PDB entry 8D7V | electron microscopy, 3.20 A resolution | chains A and B

# Chain A
Protein: DNA damage-binding protein 1
Organism: Homo sapiens
UniProtKB: Q16531 (DDB1_HUMAN); residues 1-1140 here = UniProt positions 1-1140
Chain sequence (1140 residues; each row starts with the number of its first residue):
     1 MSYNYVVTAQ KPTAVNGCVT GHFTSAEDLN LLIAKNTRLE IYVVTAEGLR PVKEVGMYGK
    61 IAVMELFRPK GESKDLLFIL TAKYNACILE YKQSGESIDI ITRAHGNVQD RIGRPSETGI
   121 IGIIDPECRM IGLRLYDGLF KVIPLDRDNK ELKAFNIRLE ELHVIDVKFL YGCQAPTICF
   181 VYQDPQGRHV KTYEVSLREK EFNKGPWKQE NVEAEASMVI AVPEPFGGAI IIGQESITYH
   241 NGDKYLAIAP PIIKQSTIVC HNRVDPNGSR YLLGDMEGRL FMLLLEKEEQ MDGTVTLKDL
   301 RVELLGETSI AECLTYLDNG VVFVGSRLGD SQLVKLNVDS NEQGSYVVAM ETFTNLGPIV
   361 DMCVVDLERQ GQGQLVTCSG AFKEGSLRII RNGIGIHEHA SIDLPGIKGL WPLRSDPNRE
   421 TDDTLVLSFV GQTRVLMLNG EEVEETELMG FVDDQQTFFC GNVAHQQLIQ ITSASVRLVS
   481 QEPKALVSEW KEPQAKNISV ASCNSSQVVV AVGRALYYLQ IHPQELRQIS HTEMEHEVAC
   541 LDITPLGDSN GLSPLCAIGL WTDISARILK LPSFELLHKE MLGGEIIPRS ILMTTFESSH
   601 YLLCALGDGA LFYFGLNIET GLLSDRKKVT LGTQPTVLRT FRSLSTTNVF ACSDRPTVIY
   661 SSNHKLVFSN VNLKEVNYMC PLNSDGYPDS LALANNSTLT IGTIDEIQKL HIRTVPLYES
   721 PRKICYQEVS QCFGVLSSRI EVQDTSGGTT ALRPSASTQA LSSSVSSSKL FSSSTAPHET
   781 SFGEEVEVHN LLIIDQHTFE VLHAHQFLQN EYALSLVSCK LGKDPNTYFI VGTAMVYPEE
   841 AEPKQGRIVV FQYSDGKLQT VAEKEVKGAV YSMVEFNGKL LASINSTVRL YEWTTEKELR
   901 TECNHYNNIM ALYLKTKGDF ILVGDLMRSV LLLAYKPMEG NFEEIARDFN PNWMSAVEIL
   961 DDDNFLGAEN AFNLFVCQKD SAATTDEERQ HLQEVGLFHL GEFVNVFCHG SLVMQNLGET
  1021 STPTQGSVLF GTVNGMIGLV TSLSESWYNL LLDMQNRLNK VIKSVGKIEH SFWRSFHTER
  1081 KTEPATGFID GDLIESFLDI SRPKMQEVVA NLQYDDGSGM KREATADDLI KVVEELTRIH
Unresolved in the structure: 546-550, 772-779
UniProt features mapped onto this chain:
  - modified residue: S2 (N-acetylserine), K1067 (N6-acetyllysine), T1125 (Phosphothreonine)
  - cross-link: K1121 (Glycyl lysine isopeptide (Lys-Gly) (interchain with G-Cter in SUMO2))
  - natural variant: D184 to Q186 (deletion: In WHIKERS), R188 (R188Q: In WHIKERS; R188W: In WHIKERS), E213 (E213K: In WHIKERS), F429 (F429V: In WHIKERS)
  - mutagenesis: Y316 to N319 (Impairs interaction with DDA1), E537 (E537A: Slightly impairs interaction with CUL4A), W561 (W561A: Strongly impairs interaction with CUL4A), E840 to E842 (Impairs interaction with AMBRA1, DTL, DET1, DCAF1, DCAF5, DCAF11 and DCAF8), M910 to Y913 (Impairs interaction with AMBRA1, DTL and DCAF5), W953 (W953A: Impairs interaction with AMBRA1, ERCC8, DCAF5 and DCAF11)

# Chain B
Protein: Protein cereblon
Organism: Homo sapiens
UniProtKB: Q96SW2 (CRBN_HUMAN); residue numbers follow UniProt; this construct covers 1-442
Chain sequence (442 residues; numbered 1 to 442; the number before each row is that of its first residue):
     1 MAGEGDQQDA AHNMGNHLPL LPAESEEEDE MEVEDQDSKE AKKPNIINFD TSLPTSHTYL
    61 GADMEEFHGR TLHDDDSCQV IPVLPQVMMI LIPGQTLPLQ LFHPQEVSMV RNLIQKDRTF
   121 AVLAYSNVQE REAQFGTTAE IYAYREEQDF GIEIVKVKAI GRQRFKVLEL RTQSDGIQQA
   181 KVQILPECVL PSTMSAVQLE SLNKCQIFPS KPVSREDQCS YKWWQKYQKR KFHCANLTSW
   241 PRWLYSLYDA ETLMDRIKKQ LREWDENLKD DSLPSNPIDF SYRVAACLPI DDVLRIQLLK
   301 IGSAIQRLRC ELDIMNKCTS LCCKQCQETE ITTKNEIFSL SLCGPMAAYV NPHGYVHETL
   361 TVYKACNLNL IGRPSTEHSW FPGYAWTVAQ CKICASHIGW KFTATKKDMS PQKFWGLTRS
   421 ALLPTIPDTE DEISPDKVIL CL
Unresolved in the structure: 1-41, 426-442
Metal / ion sites: Zn2+: C323, C326, C391, C394
Residues lining bound ligands: Mezigdomide (QFC): F102, F150, I152, I154, N351, P352, H353, E377, H378, S379, W380, W386, W400, F402
UniProt features mapped onto this chain:
  - binding site (Zn(2+)): C323, C326, C391, C394
  - binding site ((S)-thalidomide): H378, W380, W386
  - modified residue: S25 (Phosphoserine)
  - natural variant: C391 (C391R: In MRT2)
  - mutagenesis: Y384 (Y384A: Abolishes thalidomide-binding without affecting DCX protein ligase complex activity; when associated with A-386), W386 (W386A: Abolishes thalidomide-binding without affecting DCX protein ligase complex activity; when associated with A-384 ...), R419 to L442 (Fails to rescue increased BK channel activity and decreased probability of neurotransmission in a mouse hippocampal neuron model)
What the authors report for this chain:
  - binding site for Mezigdomide: F102, F150

# Interface between chain A and chain B
Pairs across the interface (72; chain A residue first):
  N16(A) - E200(B)
  E117(A) - I207(B)
  T118(A) - N203(B)  hydrogen bond (backbone-side chain)
  T118(A) - K204(B)
  T118(A) - I207(B)
  I165(A) - K204(B)
  I165(A) - I207(B)  hydrophobic
  Q183(A) - I207(B)
  R188(A) - I207(B)  hydrogen bond (side chain-backbone)
  A214(A) - P209(B)
  E215(A) - P209(B)
  S217(A) - K204(B)
  S217(A) - C205(B)
  M218(A) - K204(B)
  V259(A) - S201(B)
  V259(A) - L202(B)  hydrophobic
  V259(A) - K204(B)
  M276(A) - L202(B)  hydrophobic
  M276(A) - H233(B)
  E312(A) - E200(B)
  E312(A) - S201(B)  hydrogen bond (side chain-backbone)
  R327(A) - L199(B)
  R327(A) - L237(B)
  P358(A) - L237(B)
  V360(A) - L237(B)
  V360(A) - T238(B)
  V360(A) - S239(B)
  F382(A) - H233(B)
  F382(A) - N236(B)
  R722(A) - N236(B)  hydrogen bond (side chain-backbone)
  R722(A) - T238(B)  hydrogen bond (side chain-backbone)
  R722(A) - S239(B)
  R722(A) - W240(B)
  K723(A) - S239(B)
  E784(A) - K222(B)  salt bridge
  Y812(A) - P241(B)
  Y812(A) - W243(B)
  L814(A) - P241(B)
  P838(A) - Y221(B)
  P838(A) - Q225(B)
  E839(A) - Y221(B)  hydrogen bond
  A841(A) - L247(B)
  A841(A) - R256(B)
  P843(A) - W243(B)  hydrophobic
  Y871(A) - W240(B)
  Y871(A) - L244(B)  hydrophobic
  M910(A) - L247(B)  hydrophobic
  M910(A) - Y248(B)
  M910(A) - R309(B)
  L912(A) - W240(B)
  L912(A) - L244(B)  hydrophobic
  Y913(A) - W240(B)
  L926(A) - Y245(B)  hydrophobic
  L926(A) - Y248(B)  hydrophobic
  M927(A) - Y248(B)  hydrophobic
  M927(A) - S303(B)
  M927(A) - Q306(B)
  P951(A) - S303(B)
  N952(A) - L190(B)
  W953(A) - L190(B)
  W953(A) - P191(B)  hydrogen bond (side chain-backbone)
  W953(A) - Y248(B)
  W953(A) - I305(B)  hydrophobic
  N970(A) - P191(B)
  N970(A) - A196(B)
  F972(A) - A196(B)
  F1003(A) - T238(B)
  N1005(A) - L237(B)  hydrogen bond (side chain-backbone)
  N1005(A) - T238(B)
  V1033(A) - V197(B)  hydrophobic
  E1079(A) - P191(B)
  R1080(A) - C188(B)  hydrogen bond
Also at the interface, not in a pair above, chain A (52 interface residues in all): H163, V164, I258, L328, A381, V836, E842, A869, D925, S929
Also at the interface, not in a pair above, chain B (39 interface residues in all): S192, T193, F208, R230, A235

# Summary
Chain A and chain B form an interface of 52 and 39 residues respectively, with 9 hydrogen bonds and 1 salt
bridge. Polar pairs include E784(A)-K222(B), T118(A)-N203(B) and R188(A)-I207(B). Ligands of chain B:
Mezigdomide. From the paper: a binding site for Mezigdomide at F102(B) and F150(B).
Here chain A is DNA damage-binding protein 1 and chain B is Protein cereblon, both from Homo sapiens. Entry
8D7V (Cereblon~DDB1 bound to CC-92480 with DDB1 in the twisted conformation) was determined by electron
microscopy (same publication as 8CVP, 8D7U, 8D7W, 8D7X, 8D7Y, 8D7Z, 8D80 and 8D81).
